PDB entry 6SE6 | electron microscopy, 3.50 A resolution | chains A and J of the 11 polymer chains in the assembly

Chain A:
Molecule: Histone H3-like centromeric protein A
From: Homo sapiens
UniProt: P49450 (CENPA_HUMAN); residue numbers follow UniProt; this construct covers 1-140
Chain sequence (140 residues; row label = number of the first residue in the row):
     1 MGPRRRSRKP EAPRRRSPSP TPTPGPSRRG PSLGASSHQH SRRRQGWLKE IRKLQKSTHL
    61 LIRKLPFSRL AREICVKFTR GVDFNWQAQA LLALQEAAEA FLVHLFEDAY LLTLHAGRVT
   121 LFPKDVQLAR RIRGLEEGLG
Not modelled in the structure: 1-41, 140
Swiss-Prot annotation at these positions:
  - region: Gln39 to Leu54 (Important for flexibility of DNA ends that protrude from nucleosomes)
  - modified residue: Gly2 (N,N,N-trimethylglycine), Ser7 (Phosphoserine), Ser17 (Phosphoserine), Ser19 (Phosphoserine), Ser27 (Phosphoserine), Ser68 (Phosphoserine)
  - mutagenesis: Ser7 (S7A: Induces a delay at the terminal stage of cytokinesis and chromosome misalignment during mitosis due to a defect in kinetochore attachment to microtubules), Ser17 (S17A: Impaired mitotic chromosome congression and chromosome segregation; when associated with A-19), Ser19 (S19A: Impaired mitotic chromosome congression and chromosome segregation; when associated with A-17), Ser68 (S68A: No effect on interaction with HJURP. Impairs localization at centromeres; S68E/Q: Impairs interaction with HJURP, association with chromatin and localization at centromeres), Arg80 to Gly81 (Impairs retention at centromeres, but not targeting to centromeres), His104 (H104G: Reduces location at centromeres. Abolishes location at centromeres; when associated with C-112), Leu112 (L112C: No effect on location at centromeres. Abolishes location at centromeres; when associated with G-104)

Chain J:
Molecule: 145-nt DNA strand
From: synthetic construct
Sequence (145 nucleotides; each row starts with the number of its first residue; numbers below 1 keep their minus sign (DA-72 is residue -72)):
   -72 ATCGATGTAT ATATCTGACA CGTGCCTGGA GACTAGGGAG TAATCCCCTT GGCGGTTAAA
   -12 ACGCGGGGGA CAGCGCGTAC GTGCGTTTAA GCGGTGCTAG AGCTGTCTAC GACCAATTGA
    48 GCGGCCTCGG CACCGGGATT CTGAT

Interface between chain A and chain J:
Contacting residue pairs (16):
  Arg42(A) - DG10(J)  phosphate contact
  Arg43(A) - DG-66(J)  salt bridge to the phosphate
  Arg43(A) - DT9(J)  phosphate contact
  Arg43(A) - DG10(J)  hydrogen bond to the phosphate
  Gly46(A) - DT9(J)  hydrogen bond to the phosphate
  Trp47(A) - DT9(J)  phosphate contact
  Lys49(A) - DG-66(J)  hydrogen bond to the phosphate
  Lys49(A) - DT-65(J)  salt bridge to the phosphate
  Arg63(A) - DA17(J)  phosphate contact
  Arg63(A) - DG18(J)  salt bridge to the phosphate
  Lys64(A) - DG18(J)  phosphate contact
  Leu65(A) - DA17(J)  phosphate contact
  Leu65(A) - DG18(J)  hydrogen bond to the phosphate
  Pro66(A) - DA17(J)  phosphate contact
  Arg69(A) - DA17(J)  salt bridge to the phosphate
  Asn85(A) - DG27(J)  sugar contact
Also at the interface, not in a pair above, chain A (12 interface residues in all): Gln45

Summary:
Chain A and chain J form an interface of 12 and 7 residues respectively; the contacts include 4 hydrogen bonds
and 4 salt bridges. Polar pairs include Arg43(A)-DG10(J), Gly46(A)-DT9(J) and Lys49(A)-DG-66(J). Curated
annotation (UniProt) lists 8 mutagenesis sites on chain A.
Here chain A is Histone H3-like centromeric protein A (Homo sapiens) and chain J is a 145-nt DNA strand
(synthetic construct). Entry 6SE6 (Class2 : CENP-A nucleosome in complex with CENP-C central region) was
determined by electron microscopy together with 6SE0, 6SEE, 6SEF and 6SEG from the same study.
